8BDE - chains A and E of the 6 polymer chains in the assembly; structure by X-ray diffraction, 1.90 A resolution.

== Chain A ==
Name: Tubulin alpha-1B chain
Organism: Bos taurus
UniProtKB: P81947 (TBA1B_BOVIN); residue numbers follow UniProt; this construct covers 1-451
Sequence (451 residues; numbered 1 to 451; the number before each row is that of its first residue):
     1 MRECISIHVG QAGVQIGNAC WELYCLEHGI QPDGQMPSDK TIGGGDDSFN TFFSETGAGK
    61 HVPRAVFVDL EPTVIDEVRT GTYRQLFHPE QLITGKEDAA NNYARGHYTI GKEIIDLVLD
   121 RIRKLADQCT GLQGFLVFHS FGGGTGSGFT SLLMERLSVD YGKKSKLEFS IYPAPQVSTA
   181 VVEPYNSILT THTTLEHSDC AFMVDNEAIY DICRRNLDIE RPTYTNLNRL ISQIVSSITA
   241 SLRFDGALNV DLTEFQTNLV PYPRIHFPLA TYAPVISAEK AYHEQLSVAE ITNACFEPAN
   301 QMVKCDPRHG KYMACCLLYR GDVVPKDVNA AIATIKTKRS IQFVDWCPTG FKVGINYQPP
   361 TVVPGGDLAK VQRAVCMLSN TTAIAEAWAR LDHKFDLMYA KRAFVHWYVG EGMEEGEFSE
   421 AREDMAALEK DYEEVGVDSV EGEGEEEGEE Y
Disordered / not traced: 281-283, 438-451
Ion coordination: Ca2+: Asp39, Thr41, Gly44, Glu55
Small-molecule neighbours: GTP (guanosine-5'-triphosphate): Val9, Gly10, Gln11, Ala12, Gln15, Ile16, Asp69, Asp98, Ala99, Ala100, Asn101, Ser140, Gly142, Gly143, Gly144, Thr145, Gly146, Ile171, Pro173, Val177, Ser178, Thr179, Glu183, Asn206, Tyr224, Leu227, Asn228, Ile231

== Chain E ==
Name: Stathmin-4
Organism: Rattus norvegicus
UniProtKB: P63043 (STMN4_RAT); residues 5-145 here correspond to UniProt positions 49-189 (UniProt number = residue number + 44)
Sequence (143 residues; numbered 3 to 145; the number before each row is that of its first residue):
     3 MADMEVIELN KCTSGQSFEV ILKPPSFDGV PEFNASLPRR RDPSLEEIQK KLEAAEERRK
    63 YQEAELLKHL AEKREHEREV IQKAIEENNN FIKMAKEKLA QKMESNKENR EAHLAAMLER
   123 LQEKDKHAEE VRKNKELKEE ASR
Disordered / not traced: 3-5, 29-43, 142-145
Construct notes: initiating methionine (3); expression tag (4)
Curated features (UniProtKB/Swiss-Prot):
  - modified residue: Ser46 (Phosphoserine)

== How chain A and chain E interact ==
Residue-residue contacts (62):
  Tyr108(A) - Lys53(E)
  Tyr108(A) - Leu54(E)  hydrophobic
  Tyr108(A) - Ala57(E)  hydrophobic
  Thr109(A) - Arg61(E)  hydrogen bond
  Lys112(A) - Leu54(E)
  Lys112(A) - Glu55(E)
  Lys112(A) - Glu58(E)  salt bridge
  Leu152(A) - Ile50(E)  hydrophobic
  Glu155(A) - Ile50(E)
  Arg156(A) - Leu47(E)
  Ser158(A) - Asp44(E)
  Val159(A) - Pro45(E)
  Val159(A) - Ile50(E)  hydrophobic
  Glu196(A) - Asp44(E)
  His197(A) - Pro45(E)
  Asp245(A) - Cys14(E)
  Asp245(A) - Ser16(E)  hydrogen bond (backbone-side chain)
  Ala247(A) - Asn12(E)
  Ala247(A) - Ser19(E)
  Leu248(A) - Ser19(E)
  Pro325(A) - Gln18(E)
  Pro325(A) - Phe20(E)  hydrophobic
  Asn329(A) - Met6(E)
  Asn329(A) - Val8(E)
  Asn329(A) - Phe20(E)
  Asn329(A) - Val22(E)
  Ala333(A) - Met6(E)  hydrophobic
  Lys336(A) - Leu24(E)
  Asp345(A) - Pro27(E)
  Asp345(A) - Ser28(E)  hydrogen bond (backbone-backbone)
  Trp346(A) - Pro27(E)
  Cys347(A) - Pro27(E)
  Pro348(A) - Lys25(E)
  Pro348(A) - Pro27(E)
  Thr349(A) - Ile23(E)
  Thr349(A) - Leu24(E)  hydrogen bond (backbone-backbone)
  Thr349(A) - Lys25(E)  hydrogen bond (backbone-backbone)
  Gly350(A) - Val22(E)
  Phe351(A) - Glu21(E)
  Phe351(A) - Val22(E)  hydrogen bond (backbone-backbone)
  Phe351(A) - Leu24(E)  hydrophobic
  Lys352(A) - Phe20(E)
  Lys352(A) - Glu21(E)
  Val353(A) - Ser19(E)
  Val353(A) - Phe20(E)  hydrogen bond (backbone-backbone)
  Gly354(A) - Gln18(E)
  Gly354(A) - Ser19(E)
  Ile355(A) - Gly17(E)
  Ile355(A) - Gln18(E)  hydrogen bond (backbone-backbone)
  Asn356(A) - Ser16(E)
  Tyr357(A) - Thr15(E)
  Tyr357(A) - Ser16(E)  hydrogen bond (backbone-backbone)
  Tyr357(A) - Gly17(E)
  Tyr357(A) - Gln18(E)  hydrogen bond
  Val409(A) - Gln64(E)
  Gly410(A) - Arg61(E)
  Gly410(A) - Gln64(E)
  Glu411(A) - Arg61(E)  hydrogen bond (backbone-side chain)
  Gly412(A) - Ala57(E)
  Gly412(A) - Arg60(E)  hydrogen bond (backbone-side chain)
  Gly412(A) - Arg61(E)
  Glu414(A) - Arg60(E)  salt bridge
Interface residues without a listed pair, chain A (39 interface residues in all): His107, Gly246, Val328, Ile332
Interface residues without a listed pair, chain E (31 interface residues in all): Pro26, Ser46

== Overview ==
39 residues of chain A face 31 of chain E across their interface, with 12 hydrogen bonds and 2 salt bridges.
Polar contacts include Lys112(A)-Glu58(E), Glu414(A)-Arg60(E) and Thr109(A)-Arg61(E). Chain A binds GTP. The
Ca2+ site is built by Asp39(A), Thr41(A), Gly44(A) and Glu55(A).
Chain A is Tubulin alpha-1B chain (Bos taurus) and chain E is Stathmin-4 (Rattus norvegicus); the structure,
Tubulin-baccatin III complex, was determined by X-ray diffraction (same publication as 8BDF and 8BDG).
